Entry 8V45 (electron microscopy, 3.63 A resolution); this record covers chains C and P of the 8 polymer chains in the assembly.

[Chain C]
Name: AriA antitoxin
From: Escherichia coli B185
UniProt: D6IC77 (D6IC77_ECOLX); residue numbers follow UniProt; this construct covers 2-464
Chain sequence (464 residues; numbered 1 to 464; the number before each row is that of its first residue):
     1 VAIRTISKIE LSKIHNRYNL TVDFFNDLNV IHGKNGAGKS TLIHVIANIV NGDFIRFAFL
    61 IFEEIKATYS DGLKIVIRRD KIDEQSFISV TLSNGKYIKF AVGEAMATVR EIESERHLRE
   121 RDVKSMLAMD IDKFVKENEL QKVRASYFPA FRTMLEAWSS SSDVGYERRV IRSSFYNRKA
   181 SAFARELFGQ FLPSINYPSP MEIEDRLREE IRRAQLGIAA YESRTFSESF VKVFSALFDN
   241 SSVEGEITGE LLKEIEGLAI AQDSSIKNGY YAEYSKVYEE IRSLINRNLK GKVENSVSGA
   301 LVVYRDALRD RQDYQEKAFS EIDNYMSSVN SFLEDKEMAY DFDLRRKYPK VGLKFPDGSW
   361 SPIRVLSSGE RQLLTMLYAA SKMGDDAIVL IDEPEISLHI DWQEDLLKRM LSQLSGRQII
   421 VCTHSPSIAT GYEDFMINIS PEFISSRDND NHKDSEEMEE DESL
Not modelled in the structure: 1, 114-124, 159-175, 238-247, 262-274, 288-295, 343-348, 384-386, 445-464
Differences from the reference sequence: expression tag (1)
Small-molecule neighbours:
  - ATP (adenosine-5'-triphosphate), molecule 1: His15, Tyr18, Lys34, Asn35, Gly36, Ala37, Gly38, Lys39, Ser40, Thr41, Asp392, Glu393, His424
  - ATP, molecule 2: Lys336, Phe355, Val365, Ser367, Ser368, Glu370
Reported in the primary citation:
  - mutagenesis - E393Q: abolished catalytic activity
  - mutagenesis - K39I, D392A: decreased catalytic activity
  - binding site for ATP: Lys39 (proposed by the authors, not directly observed)
  - mutagenesis - E393Q: unchanged binding to Ocr

[Chain P]
Name: Protein Ocr
From: Escherichia phage T7
UniProt: P03775 (OCR_BPT7); residues 0-116 here correspond to UniProt positions 1-117 (UniProt number = residue number + 1)
Chain sequence (117 residues; each row starts with the number of its first residue; numbering starts at 0):
     0 MAMSNMTYNN VFDHAYEMLK ENIRYDDIRD TDDLHDAIHM AADNAVPHYY ADIFSVMASE
    60 GIDLEFEDSG LMPDTKDVIR ILQARIYEQL TIDLWEDAED LLNEYLEEVE EYEEDEE
Not modelled in the structure: 0-2, 109-116

[Chain C / chain P interface]
Residue-residue contacts (9):
  Glu209(C) - His38(P)  salt bridge
  Arg212(C) - His38(P)
  Arg212(C) - Asp42(P)
  Leu216(C) - Gln82(P)
  Ala219(C) - His47(P)
  Ser223(C) - Tyr49(P)
  Ser275(C) - Tyr48(P)  hydrogen bond (backbone-side chain)
  Lys276(C) - Tyr48(P)  hydrogen bond (backbone-side chain)
  Pro349(C) - Asp42(P)
Also at the interface, not in a pair above, chain C (12 interface residues in all): Arg208, Arg213, Ala220, Lys350
Also at the interface, not in a pair above, chain P (9 interface residues in all): Met39, Asn43, Arg79

[Summary]
12 residues of chain C face 9 of chain P across their interface, with 2 hydrogen bonds and 1 salt bridge.
Among the polar pairs are Glu209(C)-His38(P), Ser275(C)-Tyr48(P) and Lys276(C)-Tyr48(P). Bound to chain C:
ATP. The paper reports a binding site for ATP at Lys39(C); K39I and D392A of chain C reduce catalytic
activity.
Chain C is AriA antitoxin (Escherichia coli B185) and chain P is Protein Ocr (Escherichia phage T7); the
structure, CryoEM structure of AriA-Ocr complex, was determined by electron microscopy, deposited together
with 8V46, 8V47, 8V48 and 8V49.
